1MQT - chains C and D of the 4 polymer chains in the assembly; structure by X-ray diffraction, 3.30 A resolution.

== Chain C ==
Name: Polyprotein Capsid Protein
From: Swine vesicular disease virus
Notes: fragment: svdv coat protein vp3
UniProt: Q8B8X4 (Q8B8X4_9ENTO); residues 1-238 here correspond to UniProt positions 331-568 (UniProt number = residue number + 330)
Amino-acid sequence (238 residues; row label = number of the first residue in the row):
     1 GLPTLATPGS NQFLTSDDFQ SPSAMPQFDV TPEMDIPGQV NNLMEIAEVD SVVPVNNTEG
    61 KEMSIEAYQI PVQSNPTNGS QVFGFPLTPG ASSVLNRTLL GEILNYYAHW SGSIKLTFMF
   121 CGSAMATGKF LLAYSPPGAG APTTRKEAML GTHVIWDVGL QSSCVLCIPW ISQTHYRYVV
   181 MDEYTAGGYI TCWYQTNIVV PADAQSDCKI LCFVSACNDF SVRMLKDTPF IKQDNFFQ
Small-molecule neighbours: ceramide (SPL; octanoic acid (2-hydroxy-1-hydroxymethyl-heptadec-3-enyl)-amide): L14, A24, M25, H109, Y178

== Chain D ==
Name: Polyprotein Capsid Protein
From: Swine vesicular disease virus
Notes: fragment: svdv coat protein vp4
UniProt: Q8B8X4 (Q8B8X4_9ENTO); residue numbers follow UniProt; this construct covers 2-69
Amino-acid sequence (68 residues; numbered 2 to 69; the number before each row is that of its first residue):
     2 GAQVSTQKTG AHETSLNAAG NSVIHYTNIN YYKDAASNSA NRQDFTQDPG KFTEPVKDIM
    62 VKSMPALN
Unresolved in the structure: 12-24

== How chain C and chain D interact ==
Residue-residue contacts (38; chain C residue first):
  D17(C) - R43(D)
  D18(C) - S40(D)
  D18(C) - A41(D)  hydrogen bond (side chain-backbone)
  D18(C) - R43(D)  salt bridge
  Q20(C) - I30(D)  hydrogen bond (side chain-backbone)
  Q20(C) - N31(D)
  Q20(C) - Y32(D)  hydrogen bond (side chain-backbone)
  Q20(C) - Y33(D)
  Q20(C) - S38(D)
  S21(C) - Y33(D)
  S21(C) - S38(D)  hydrogen bond (backbone-side chain)
  P22(C) - Y33(D)  hydrophobic
  P22(C) - S38(D)
  S23(C) - D35(D)
  S23(C) - S38(D)  hydrogen bond (backbone-side chain)
  M25(C) - D35(D)
  P26(C) - D35(D)
  Q27(C) - D35(D)  hydrogen bond (backbone-side chain)
  F28(C) - D35(D)
  Q39(C) - K52(D)
  Q39(C) - F53(D)
  V40(C) - F53(D)  hydrophobic
  N41(C) - T47(D)
  N41(C) - Q48(D)
  N41(C) - D49(D)
  N41(C) - K52(D)
  N42(C) - Q48(D)
  E45(C) - Q48(D)
  E45(C) - D49(D)  hydrogen bond (side chain-backbone)
  E45(C) - F53(D)
  E48(C) - Q48(D)
  E48(C) - P50(D)
  E48(C) - T54(D)
  V49(C) - F53(D)  hydrophobic
  L160(C) - L68(D)  hydrophobic
  Q161(C) - P66(D)
  Q161(C) - A67(D)  hydrogen bond (side chain-backbone)
  Q161(C) - L68(D)
Other interface residues (no listed pair), chain C (21 interface residues in all): F19, G38
Other interface residues (no listed pair), chain D (22 interface residues in all): N29, K34, N39

== Summary ==
21 residues of chain C and 22 residues of chain D are in contact, with 8 hydrogen bonds and 1 salt bridge.
Polar pairs include D18(C)-R43(D), D18(C)-A41(D) and Q20(C)-I30(D). Chain C binds ceramide.
Chain C is Polyprotein Capsid Protein and chain D is Polyprotein Capsid Protein, both from Swine vesicular
disease virus; the structure, Swine Vesicular Disease Virus coat protein, was determined by X-ray diffraction.
